8PSX - chains A and C of the 6 polymer chains in the assembly; structure by electron microscopy, 2.96 A resolution.

[Chain A]
Name: Polymerase acidic protein (PA-like)
Organism: Tilapia lake virus
UniProtKB: A0A142I7Z3 (A0A142I7Z3_9VIRU); residues 1-419 here = UniProt positions 1-419
Sequence (419 residues; each row starts with the number of its first residue):
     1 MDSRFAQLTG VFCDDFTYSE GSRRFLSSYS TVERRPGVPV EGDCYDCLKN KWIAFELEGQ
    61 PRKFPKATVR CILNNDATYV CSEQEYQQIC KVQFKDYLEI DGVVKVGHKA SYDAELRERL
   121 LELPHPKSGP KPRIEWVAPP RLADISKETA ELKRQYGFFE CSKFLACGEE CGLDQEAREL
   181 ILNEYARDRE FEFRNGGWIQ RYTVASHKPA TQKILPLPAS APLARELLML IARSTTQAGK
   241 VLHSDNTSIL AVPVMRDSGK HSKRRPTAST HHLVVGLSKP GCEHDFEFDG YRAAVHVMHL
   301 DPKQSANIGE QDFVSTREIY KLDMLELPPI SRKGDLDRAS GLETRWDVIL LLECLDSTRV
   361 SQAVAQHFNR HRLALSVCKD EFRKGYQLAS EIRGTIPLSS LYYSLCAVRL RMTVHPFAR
Unresolved in the structure: 418-419
Ion coordination: Zn2+: C161, C282, H284, H296

[Chain C]
Name: RNA-dependent RNA polymerase
Organism: Tilapia lake virus
UniProtKB: A0A7G3S745 (A0A7G3S745_9VIRU); residues 1-457 here = UniProt positions 1-457
Sequence (478 residues; numbered 1 to 478; the number before each row is that of its first residue):
     1 MSQFGKSFKG RTEVTITEYR SHTVKDVHRS LLTADKSLRK SFCFRNALNQ FLDKDLPLLP
    61 IRPKLESRVA VKKSKLRSQL SFRPGLTQEE AIDLYNKGYD GDSVSGALQD RVVNEPVAYS
   121 SADNDKFHRG LAALGYTLAD RAFDTCESGF VRAIPTTPCG FICCGPGSFK DSLGFVIKIG
   181 EFWHMYDGFQ HFVAVEDAKF LASKSPSFWL AKRLAKRLNL VPKEDPSVAA AECPCKKVWE
   241 ASFARAPTAL DPFGGRAFCD QGWVYHRDVG YATANHISQE TLFQQALSVR NLGPQGSANV
   301 SGSIHTALDR LRAAYSRGTP ASRSILQGLA NLITPVGENF ECDLDKRKLN IKALRSPERY
   361 ITIEGLVVNL DDVVRGFYLD KAKVTVLSRS KWMGYEDLPQ KPPNGTFYCR KRKAMLLISC
   421 SPGTYAKKRK VAVQEDRFKD MRVENFREVA ENMDLNQGSG SENLYFQGHH HHHHHHHH
Unresolved in the structure: 1, 142-143, 430-478
Construct notes: conflict K391 (Arg in A0A7G3S745); expression tag (458-478)
Ion coordination: Zn2+ site 1: C146, C159, C163, C164; Zn2+ site 2: H184, H191, C233, C235
What the authors report for this chain:
  - conformationally variable residues (domain motion, loop rearrangement): V24 to L32, R77 to V117
  - contacts within the chain: R217-D251

[Interface between chain A and chain C]
Pairs across the interface - 17 pairs, chain A then chain C:
  G37(A) - I92(C)
  V40(A) - F200(C)
  E41(A) - F200(C)
  E41(A) - K223(C)  salt bridge
  K63(A) - A198(C)
  F64(A) - A198(C)
  P65(A) - D197(C)
  P65(A) - A198(C)
  P65(A) - F200(C)  hydrophobic
  P65(A) - K223(C)
  A232(A) - K36(C)
  R233(A) - K36(C)  hydrogen bond (backbone-side chain)
  T235(A) - K36(C)  hydrogen bond
  T236(A) - K36(C)  hydrogen bond
  Q237(A) - R39(C)  hydrogen bond
  A268(A) - L31(C)  hydrophobic
  A306(A) - T33(C)
Interface residues without a listed pair, chain A (18 interface residues in all): T31, P36, P39, K66, E310
Interface residues without a listed pair, chain C (17 interface residues in all): I16, L32, A34, D35, Q88, Y95, N96, K199

[Overview]
The interface between chain A and chain C involves 18 residues on one side and 17 on the other; the contacts
include 4 hydrogen bonds and 1 salt bridge. Among the polar pairs are E41(A)-K223(C), R233(A)-K36(C) and
T235(A)-K36(C). From the paper: conformational variability at V24(C) and R77(C); contacts within the chain
involving R217(C) and D251(C).
Here chain A is Polymerase acidic protein (PA-like) and chain C is RNA-dependent RNA polymerase, both from
Tilapia lake virus. Entry 8PSX (Tilapia Lake Virus polymerase in vRNA elongation state (transcriptase
conformation)) was determined by electron microscopy (same publication as 8PSN, 8PSO, 8PSQ, 8PSS, 8PSU, 8PSZ
and 6 further entries).
